Entry 4WSA (X-ray diffraction, 3.40 A resolution); this record covers chains R and A of the 5 polymer chains in the assembly.

# Chain R
Molecule: Influenza B vRNA promoter 3' end
Sequence (18 nucleotides; numbered 1 to 18; the number before each row is that of its first residue):
     1 UAUACCUCUGCUUCUGCU
Not modelled in the structure: 15-18

# Chain A
Name: PA
From: Influenza B virus
UniProtKB: Q5V8Z9 (Q5V8Z9_9INFB); residues 1-726 here = UniProt positions 1-726
Chain sequence (751 residues; row label = number of the first residue in the row; numbers below 1 keep their minus sign (Gly-13 is residue -13)):
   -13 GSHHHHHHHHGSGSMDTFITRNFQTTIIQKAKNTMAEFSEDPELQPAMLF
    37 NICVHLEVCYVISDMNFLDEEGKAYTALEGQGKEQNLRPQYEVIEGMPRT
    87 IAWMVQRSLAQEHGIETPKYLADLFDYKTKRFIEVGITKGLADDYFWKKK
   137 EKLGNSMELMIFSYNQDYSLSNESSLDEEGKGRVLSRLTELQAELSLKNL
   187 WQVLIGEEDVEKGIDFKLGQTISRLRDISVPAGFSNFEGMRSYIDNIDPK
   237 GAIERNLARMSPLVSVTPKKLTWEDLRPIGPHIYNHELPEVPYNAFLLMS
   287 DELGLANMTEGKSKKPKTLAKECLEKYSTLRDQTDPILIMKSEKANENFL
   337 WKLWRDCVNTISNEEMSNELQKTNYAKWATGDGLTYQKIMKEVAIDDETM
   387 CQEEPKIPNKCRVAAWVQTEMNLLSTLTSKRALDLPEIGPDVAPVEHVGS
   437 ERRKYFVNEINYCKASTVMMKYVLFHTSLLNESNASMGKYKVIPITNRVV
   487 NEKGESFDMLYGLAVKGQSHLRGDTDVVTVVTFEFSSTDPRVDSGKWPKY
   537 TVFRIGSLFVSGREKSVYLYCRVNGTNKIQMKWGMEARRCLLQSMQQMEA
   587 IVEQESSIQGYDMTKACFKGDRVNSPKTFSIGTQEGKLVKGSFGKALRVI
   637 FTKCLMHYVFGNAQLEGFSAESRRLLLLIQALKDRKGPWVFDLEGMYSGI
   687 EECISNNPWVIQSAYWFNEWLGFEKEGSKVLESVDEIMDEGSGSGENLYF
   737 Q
Not modelled in the structure: -13 to -1, 64-70, 723-737
Construct notes: expression tag (-13 to 0, 727-737)

# Chain R / chain A interface
Contacting residue pairs (8):
  U9(R) - Arg508(A)  hydrogen bond to the sugar
  G10(R) - Met473(A)  base contact
  G10(R) - His506(A)  hydrogen bond to the base
  G10(R) - Leu507(A)  base contact
  G10(R) - Lys564(A)  phosphate contact
  C11(R) - Arg508(A)  sugar contact
  C11(R) - Lys564(A)  salt bridge to the phosphate
  U12(R) - Arg508(A)  salt bridge to the phosphate

# In short
4 residues of chain R face 5 of chain A across their interface; the contacts include 2 hydrogen bonds and 2
salt bridges. Polar pairs include G10(R)-His506(A), U9(R)-Arg508(A) and C11(R)-Lys564(A).
Here chain R is Influenza B vRNA promoter 3' end and chain A is PA (Influenza B virus). Entry 4WSA (Crystal
structure of Influenza B polymerase bound to the vRNA promoter (FluB1 form)) was determined by X-ray
diffraction (same publication as 4WRT).
